PDB entry 3TKJ | X-ray diffraction, 2.30 A resolution | chains A and B

== Chain A (and B) ==
Name: L-asparaginase
From: Homo sapiens
Notes: EC 3.5.1.1; chain B of this document is another copy of the same molecule, construct and numbering; everything in this record applies to it too
Reference sequence: Q7L266 (ASGL1_HUMAN); residue numbers follow UniProt; this construct covers 2-308
Amino-acid sequence (319 residues; row label = number of the first residue in the row; numbers below 1 keep their minus sign (Met-10 is residue -10)):
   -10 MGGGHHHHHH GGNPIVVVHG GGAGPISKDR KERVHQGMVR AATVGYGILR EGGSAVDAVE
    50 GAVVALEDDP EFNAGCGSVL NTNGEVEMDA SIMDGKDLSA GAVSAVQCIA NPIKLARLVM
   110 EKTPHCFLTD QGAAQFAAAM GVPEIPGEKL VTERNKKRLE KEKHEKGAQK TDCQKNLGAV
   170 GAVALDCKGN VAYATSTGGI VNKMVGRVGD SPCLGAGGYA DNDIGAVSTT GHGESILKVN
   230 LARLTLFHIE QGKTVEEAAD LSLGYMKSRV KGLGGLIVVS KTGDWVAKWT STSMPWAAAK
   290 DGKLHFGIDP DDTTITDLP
Unresolved in the structure: -10 to 0, 155-165
Construct notes: expression tag (-10 to 1); engineered mutation Ala168 (Thr in Q7L266)
Ion coordination: Na+: Leu55, Glu56, Asp58, Phe61, Ala63, Cys65
Small-molecule neighbours: tris(hydroxyethyl)aminomethane (TAM): Gly1, Asn2, Pro3, Tyr35, Leu38, Arg39, Asp290
What the authors report for this chain:
  - catalytic residues: Thr219 (citing earlier work)
  - catalytic residues: Asn62, Gly220 (proposed by the authors, not directly observed)
  - binding site for sulfate ion: Arg196
  - contacts within the chain: Gly11-Thr219 (hydrogen bond)
  - mutagenesis - T168A (Tm change 10 degC): increased stability
  - mutagenesis - G9A, G10A (30-fold), G167D: decreased catalytic activity (intramolecular processing)
  - mutagenesis - G11A: unchanged catalytic activity (autoprocessing rate)
  - mutagenesis - G167A: unchanged catalytic activity (intramolecular processing)
  - mutagenesis - G167A, G167D: unchanged catalytic activity on AHA
  - conformationally variable residues (loop rearrangement, order/disorder transition): His8 to Ser16, Lys155 to Leu166
  - mutagenesis - G167D: decreased catalytic activity (autoprocessing)
  - mutagenesis - G9A, G10A (50-fold): decreased catalytic activity on AHA
  - mutagenesis - G11A: unchanged catalytic activity

== Chain A / chain B interface ==
Residue-residue contacts (87; chain A residue first):
  Met82(A) with Lys227(B)
  Gly84(A) with Arg258(B), hydrogen bond (backbone-side chain)
  Lys85(A) with Arg258(B), hydrogen bond (backbone-side chain)
  Asp86(A) with Val259(B)
  Leu87(A) with Lys227(B); Tyr254(B); Arg258(B); Val259(B), hydrophobic
  Ser88(A) with Lys227(B)
  Ala94(A) with Thr118(B)
  Thr112(A) with Met193(B)
  Pro113(A) with Glu223(B)
  His114(A) with Ile189(B); Met193(B); Arg196(B); Glu223(B)
  Cys115(A) with Glu223(B); Leu226(B), hydrophobic; Lys227(B)
  Phe116(A) with Gly195(B); Arg196(B); Val197(B), hydrogen bond (backbone-backbone); Cys202(B), hydrophobic
  Leu117(A) with Met193(B), hydrophobic; Gly195(B); Arg196(B)
  Thr118(A) with Ala94(B); Thr118(B), hydrogen bond; Gly195(B), hydrogen bond (backbone-backbone); Val197(B)
  Asp119(A) with Asp119(B); Gln120(B), hydrogen bond (side chain-backbone)
  Gln120(A) with Asp119(B), hydrogen bond (backbone-side chain); Gln120(B)
  Gly121(A) with Val194(B); Gly195(B)
  Gln124(A) with Val194(B)
  Phe125(A) with Met193(B), hydrophobic
  Met193(A) with Thr112(B); His114(B); Phe125(B), hydrophobic
  Val194(A) with Gly121(B); Gln124(B)
  Gly195(A) with Phe116(B); Leu117(B); Thr118(B), hydrogen bond (backbone-backbone)
  Arg196(A) with His114(B), hydrogen bond; Phe116(B); Leu117(B)
  Val197(A) with Phe116(B), hydrogen bond (backbone-backbone); Thr118(B)
  Cys202(A) with Phe116(B), hydrophobic
  Leu203(A) with Leu226(B); Lys227(B); Asn229(B)
  Gly204(A) with Asn229(B)
  Tyr208(A) with Lys227(B), hydrogen bond (side chain-backbone); Val228(B)
  Asp210(A) with Tyr254(B); Arg258(B), salt bridge
  Asp212(A) with Arg258(B), salt bridge
  Glu223(A) with Pro113(B); His114(B), salt bridge; Cys115(B)
  Leu226(A) with Cys115(B), hydrophobic; Leu203(B)
  Lys227(A) with Met82(B); Leu87(B); Cys115(B); Tyr208(B), hydrogen bond (backbone-side chain)
  Val228(A) with Tyr208(B)
  Asn229(A) with Leu203(B), hydrogen bond (side chain-backbone); Gly204(B); Asn229(B), hydrogen bond; Arg232(B)
  Arg232(A) with Asn229(B)
  Phe236(A) with Arg232(B); Phe236(B), hydrophobic
  Tyr254(A) with Leu87(B); Asp210(B)
  Arg258(A) with Gly84(B), hydrogen bond (side chain-backbone); Lys85(B), hydrogen bond (side chain-backbone); Leu87(B); Asp210(B), salt bridge; Asp212(B), salt bridge
  Val259(A) with Asp86(B); Leu87(B), hydrophobic
Interface residues without a listed pair, chain A (48 interface residues in all): Ala89, Ser93, Ile189, Lys192, Asn211, Leu233, Glu239, Gln240
Interface residues without a listed pair, chain B (47 interface residues in all): Ser88, Ala89, Ser93, Lys192, Asn211, Leu233, Gln240

== Summary ==
48 residues of chain A face 47 of chain B across their interface, with 16 hydrogen bonds and 5 salt bridges.
Polar contacts include Asp210(A)-Arg258(B), Asp212(A)-Arg258(B) and Glu223(A)-His114(B). From the paper:
catalytic residues Thr219(A), Asn62(A) and Gly220(A); G9A, G10A and G167D of chain A reduce catalytic activity
(intramolecular processing); 6 substitutions were tested in all.
Both chains are L-asparaginase (Homo sapiens). Entry 3TKJ (Crystal Structure of Human Asparaginase-like
Protein 1 Thr168Ala) was determined by X-ray diffraction (same publication as 4ET0).
